Entry 8JJ2 (electron microscopy, 4.30 A resolution (low resolution: residue-level contacts below are approximate; hydrogen-bond / salt-bridge calls are withheld)); this record covers chains A and D of the 6 polymer chains in the assembly.

# Chain A
Molecule: Glutamate receptor ionotropic, NMDA 2A
Source organism: Homo sapiens
UniProtKB: Q12879 (NMDE1_HUMAN); residue numbers follow UniProt; this construct covers 1-841
Sequence (841 residues; each row starts with the number of its first residue):
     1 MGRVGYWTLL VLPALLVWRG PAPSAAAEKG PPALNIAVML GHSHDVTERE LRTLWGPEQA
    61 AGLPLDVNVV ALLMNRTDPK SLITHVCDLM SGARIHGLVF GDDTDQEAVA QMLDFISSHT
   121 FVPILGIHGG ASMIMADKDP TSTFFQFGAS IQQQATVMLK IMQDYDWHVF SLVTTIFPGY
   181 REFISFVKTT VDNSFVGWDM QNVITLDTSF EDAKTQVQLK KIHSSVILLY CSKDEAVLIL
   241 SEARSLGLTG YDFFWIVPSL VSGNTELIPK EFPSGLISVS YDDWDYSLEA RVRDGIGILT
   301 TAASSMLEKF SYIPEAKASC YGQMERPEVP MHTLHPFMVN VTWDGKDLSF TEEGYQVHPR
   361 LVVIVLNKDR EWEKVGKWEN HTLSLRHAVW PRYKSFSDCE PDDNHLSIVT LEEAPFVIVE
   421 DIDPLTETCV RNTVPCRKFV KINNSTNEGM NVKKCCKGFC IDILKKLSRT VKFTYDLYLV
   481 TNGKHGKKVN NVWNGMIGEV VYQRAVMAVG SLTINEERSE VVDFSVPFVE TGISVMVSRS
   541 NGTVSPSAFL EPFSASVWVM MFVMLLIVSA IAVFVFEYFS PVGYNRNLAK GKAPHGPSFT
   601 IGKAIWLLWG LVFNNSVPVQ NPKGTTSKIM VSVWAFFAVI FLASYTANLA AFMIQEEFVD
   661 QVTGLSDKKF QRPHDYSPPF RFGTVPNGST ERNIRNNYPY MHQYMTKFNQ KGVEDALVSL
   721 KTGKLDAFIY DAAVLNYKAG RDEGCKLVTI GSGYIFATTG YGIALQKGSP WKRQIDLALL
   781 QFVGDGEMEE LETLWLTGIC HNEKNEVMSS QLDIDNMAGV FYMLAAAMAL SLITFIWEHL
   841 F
Unresolved in the structure: 1-33, 542-546, 582-597, 621-624, 656-659, 797-810, 838-841
Disulfides: Cys87-Cys320, Cys429-Cys455, Cys436-Cys456
Covalently attached groups: N-acetylglucosamine (NAG) linked to Asn687
UniProt features mapped onto this chain:
  - region: Phe599 to Gln620 (Pore-forming)
  - binding site (Zn(2+)): His44, His128, Glu266, Asp282
  - binding site (L-glutamate): Ser511, Thr513, Arg518, Ser689, Thr690, Asp731
  - site: Asn614 (Functional determinant of NMDA receptors)
  - glycosylation (N-linked (GlcNAc...) asparagine): Asn75, Asn340, Asn380, Asn443, Asn444, Asn541, Asn687
  - natural variant: Pro57 (P57L: Found in a cutaneous malignant melanoma sample), Pro79 (P79R: In FESD), Thr143 (T143I: Found in a patient with autism spectrum disorder; uncertain significance), Phe183 (F183I: In FESD; uncertain significance), Ile184 (I184S: In FESD; uncertain significance), Thr189 (T189N: Found in a patient with schizophrenia; uncertain significance), Cys231 (C231Y: In FESD; uncertain significance), Ala243 (A243V: In FESD), Asp252 (D252N: Found in a cutaneous malignant melanoma sample), Ser278 (S278F: Found in a cutaneous malignant melanoma sample), Ala290 (A290V: In FESD; uncertain significance), Gly295 (G295S: In FESD; uncertain significance), 72 further natural variant entries in UniProt
  - mutagenesis: Pro552 (P552A: Changed glutamate-gated calcium ion channel activity characterized by increased desensitization ...), Ser632 (S632F: No effect on localization to the cell membrane. No effect on agonist potency and channel activation by glutamate and glycine), Thr646 (T646R: No effect on localization to the cell membrane. Results in increased glycine potency and channel activation at lower agonist concentrations)

# Chain D
Molecule: Glutamate receptor ionotropic, NMDA 1
Source organism: Homo sapiens
UniProtKB: Q05586 (NMDZ1_HUMAN); numbering as in UniProt (aligned over 1-847)
Sequence (847 residues; each row starts with the number of its first residue):
     1 MSTMRLLTLA LLFSCSVARA ACDPKIVNIG AVLSTRKHEQ MFREAVNQAN KRHGSWKIQL
    61 NATSVTHKPN AIQMALSVCE DLISSQVYAI LVSHPPTPND HFTPTPVSYT AGFYRIPVLG
   121 LTTRMSIYSD KSIHLSFLRT VPPYSHQSSV WFEMMRVYSW NHIILLVSDD HEGRAAQKRL
   181 ETLLEERESK AEKVLQFDPG TKNVTALLME AKELEARVII LSASEDDAAT VYRAAAMLNM
   241 TGSGYVWLVG EREISGNALR YAPDGILGLQ LINGKNESAH ISDAVGVVAQ AVHELLEKEN
   301 ITDPPRGCVG NTNIWKTGPL FKRVLMSSKY ADGVTGRVEF NEDGDRKFAN YSIMNLQNRK
   361 LVQVGIYNGT HVIPNDRKII WPGGETEKPR GYQMSTRLKI VTIHQEPFVY VKPTLSDGTC
   421 KEEFTVNGDP VKKVICTGPN DTSPGSPRHT VPQCCYGFCI DLLIKLARTM NFTYEVHLVA
   481 DGKFGTQERV NNSNKKEWNG MMGELLSGQA DMIVAPLTIN NERAQYIEFS KPFKYQGLTI
   541 LVKKEIPRST LDSFMQPFQS TLWLLVGLSV HVVAVMLYLL DRFSPFGRFK VNSEEEEEDA
   601 LTLSSAMWFS WGVLLNSGIG EGAPRSFSAR ILGMVWAGFA MIIVASYTAN LAAFLVLDRP
   661 EERITGINDP RLRNPSDKFI YATVKQSSVD IYFRRQVELS TMYRHMEKHN YESAAEAIQA
   721 VRDNKLHAFI WDSAVLEFEA SQKCDLVTTG ELFFRSGFGI GMRKDSPWKQ NVSLSILKSH
   781 ENGFMEDLDK TWVRYQECDS RSNAPATLTF ENMAGVFMLV AGGIVAGIFL IFIEIAYKRH
   841 KDARRKQ
Unresolved in the structure: 1-24, 545-550, 585-602, 619-625, 797-811, 845-847
Disulfides: Cys79-Cys308, Cys420-Cys454, Cys436-Cys455
Covalently attached groups: N-acetylglucosamine (NAG) linked to Asn61, Asn276, Asn368, Asn771
UniProt features mapped onto this chain:
  - region: Leu603 to Pro624 (Pore-forming)
  - binding site (glycine): Pro516, Thr518, Arg523, Ser688, Asp732
  - glycosylation (N-linked (GlcNAc...) asparagine): Asn61, Asn203, Asn239, Asn276, Asn300, Asn350, Asn368, Asn440, Asn471, Asn491, Asn674, Asn771
  - natural variant: Arg217 (R217W: In NDHMSR), Asp227 (D227H: In NDHMSR; uncertain significance), Arg306 (R306Q: Found in a patient with schizophrenia; uncertain significance), Asp552 (D552E: In NDHMSD), Pro557 (P557R: In NDHMSD), Ser560 (S560SS: In NDHMSD), Gly618 (G618R: In NDHMSD), Gly620 (G620R: In NDHMSD), Ala637 (A637S: In NDHMSD; uncertain significance; A637V: In NDHMSD; uncertain significance), Gly638 (G638A: In NDHMSD; G638V: In NDHMSD), Met641 (M641I: In NDHMSD; M641L: In NDHMSD; M641V: In NDHMSD), Ile642 (I642T: In NDHMSD; uncertain significance), 14 further natural variant entries in UniProt
  - mutagenesis: Ile642 (I642L: Slight decrease in glutamate and glycine agonist potency; mutant channels are activated at 2-fold higher glutamate and glycine concentrations), Val644 (V644M: Increase in glutamate and glycine agonist potency; mutant channels are activated lower glutamate and glycine concentrations), Ala653 (A653G: Increase in glutamate and glycine agonist potency; mutant channels are activated lower glutamate and glycine concentrations), Met813 (M813V: Slight decrease in glycine agonist potency; no effect on glutamate agonist potency)

# How chain A and chain D interact
Contacting residue pairs (81):
  Arg76(A) - Thr312(D)
  Thr77(A) - Phe113(D)
  Thr77(A) - Thr312(D)
  Asp78(A) - Tyr114(D)
  Asp78(A) - Cys308(D)
  Asp78(A) - Val309(D)
  Asp78(A) - Gly310(D)
  Asp78(A) - Asn311(D)
  Asp78(A) - Thr312(D)
  Pro79(A) - Phe113(D)
  Pro79(A) - Tyr114(D)
  Lys80(A) - Glu80(D)
  Lys80(A) - Val309(D)
  Ile83(A) - Leu76(D)
  Gln106(A) - Arg115(D)
  Gln106(A) - Ile314(D)
  Glu107(A) - Arg115(D)
  Ala108(A) - Phe113(D)
  Val109(A) - Phe113(D)
  Gln111(A) - Tyr109(D)
  Gln111(A) - Ser132(D)
  Gln111(A) - Ile133(D)
  Met112(A) - Thr110(D)
  Phe115(A) - Ala71(D)
  Phe115(A) - Ile72(D)
  Phe115(A) - Pro106(D)
  Phe115(A) - Tyr109(D)
  His119(A) - Ala71(D)
  His119(A) - Ile72(D)
  Met135(A) - Ser132(D)
  Ala136(A) - Ile133(D)
  Asp137(A) - Ile133(D)
  Asp137(A) - His171(D)
  Ile176(A) - Glu342(D)
  Pro178(A) - Asp130(D)
  Pro178(A) - Lys131(D)
  Pro178(A) - Ser132(D)
  Gly179(A) - Asp130(D)
  Glu182(A) - Lys178(D)
  Asn193(A) - Asn494(D)
  Asn193(A) - Lys495(D)
  Asn193(A) - Lys496(D)
  Ser194(A) - Asn494(D)
  Phe195(A) - Gln487(D)
  Phe195(A) - Arg489(D)
  Phe195(A) - Ser493(D)
  Phe195(A) - Lys495(D)
  Phe195(A) - Lys496(D)
  Cys320(A) - Ile72(D)
  Tyr321(A) - Asn70(D)
  Tyr321(A) - Gln73(D)
  Gln323(A) - Asn70(D)
  Arg326(A) - Asp100(D)
  Val430(A) - Val697(D)
  Arg431(A) - Val697(D)
  Lys457(A) - Val697(D)
  Trp606(A) - Phe627(D)
  Trp606(A) - Arg630(D)
  Trp606(A) - Met634(D)
  Phe613(A) - Gly638(D)
  Asn615(A) - Val613(D)
  Asn615(A) - Met641(D)
  Met653(A) - Asn650(D)
  Arg741(A) - Arg673(D)
  Gln811(A) - Gln556(D)
  Gln811(A) - Pro557(D)
  Gln811(A) - Phe558(D)
  Gln811(A) - Asn650(D)
  Gln811(A) - Phe654(D)
  Leu812(A) - Gln556(D)
  Leu812(A) - Gln559(D)
  Leu812(A) - Leu562(D)
  Val820(A) - Phe639(D)
  Met823(A) - Val635(D)
  Met823(A) - Phe639(D)
  Ala827(A) - Leu632(D)
  Leu830(A) - Ile631(D)
  Ser831(A) - Ser628(D)
  Ser831(A) - Ile631(D)
  Ser831(A) - Leu632(D)
  Phe835(A) - Ser584(D)
Interface residues without a listed pair, chain A (58 interface residues in all): Ser81, Asp192, Gly322, Leu425, Asn432, Ile601, Trp609, Thr646, Leu649, Leu794, Asn816, Met817, Met828, Thr834
Interface residues without a listed pair, chain D (72 interface residues in all): Ala75, Cys79, Gly112, Leu135, Arg174, Glu488, Tyr526, Met576, Phe583, Asn616, Trp636, Ala637, Ile642, Ala645, Ser646, Ala649, Ala653, Arg694, Glu698

# In short
Chain A and chain D form an interface of 58 and 72 residues respectively. Covalently linked
N-acetylglucosamine: at Asn687(A). Covalently linked N-acetylglucosamine: at Asn61(D), Asn276(D), Asn368(D)
and Asn771(D).
Chain A is Glutamate receptor ionotropic, NMDA 2A and chain D is Glutamate receptor ionotropic, NMDA 1, both
from Homo sapiens; the structure, Cryo-EM structure of GluN1-2A NMDAR in complex with human Fab2G7 in one fab
conformation, was determined by electron microscopy (same publication as 8JIZ, 8JJ0 and 8JJ1).
